Entry 1ZG5 (X-ray diffraction, 2.30 A resolution); this record covers chains D and B of the 4 polymer chains in the assembly.

== Chain D ==
Molecule: 20-nt DNA strand
Sequence (20 nucleotides; each row starts with the number of its first residue):
    21 CGTACCCCTATAGGGGTACG

== Chain B ==
Name: Nitrate/nitrite response regulator protein narL
From: Escherichia coli
Notes: fragment: DNA binding domain (residues 147-216)
UniProt: P0AF28 (NARL_ECOLI); residues 147-216 here = UniProt positions 147-216
Sequence (82 residues; row label = number of the first residue in the row):
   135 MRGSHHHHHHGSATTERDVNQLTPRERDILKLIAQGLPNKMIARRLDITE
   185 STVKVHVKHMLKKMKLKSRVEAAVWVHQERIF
Disordered / not traced: 135-150
Construct notes: expression tag (135-146); modified residue (175, 194, 198)
Modified positions: Mse135 (selenomethionine); Mse175, Mse194, Mse198 (selenomethionine; parent Met)
Swiss-Prot annotation at these positions:
  - DNA-binding region: Asn173 to Lys192 (H-T-H motif)

== Chain D / chain B interface ==
Contacting residue pairs - 13 pairs, chain D then chain B:
  DA32(D) - Pro172(B)  phosphate contact
  DA32(D) - Asn173(B)  hydrogen bond to the phosphate
  DA32(D) - Lys188(B)  base contact
  DA32(D) - Arg203(B)  salt bridge to the phosphate
  DG33(D) - Lys188(B)  hydrogen bond to the base
  DG33(D) - Val191(B)  phosphate contact
  DG33(D) - Ser202(B)  phosphate contact
  DG33(D) - Arg203(B)  salt bridge to the phosphate
  DG34(D) - Lys192(B)  base contact
  DG34(D) - Leu195(B)  phosphate contact
  DG34(D) - Lys201(B)  phosphate contact
  DG35(D) - Lys192(B)  hydrogen bond to the base
  DG36(D) - Lys192(B)  hydrogen bond to the base
Also at the interface, not in a pair above, chain D (6 interface residues in all): DT31
Also at the interface, not in a pair above, chain B (10 interface residues in all): Lys174

== Summary ==
The interface between chain D and chain B involves 6 residues on one side and 10 on the other; the contacts
include 4 hydrogen bonds and 2 salt bridges. Among the polar pairs are DG33(D)-Lys188(B), DG35(D)-Lys192(B)
and DG36(D)-Lys192(B).
Here chain D is a 20-nt DNA strand and chain B is Nitrate/nitrite response regulator protein narL (Escherichia
coli). Entry 1ZG5 (NarL complexed to narG-89 promoter palindromic tail-to-tail DNA site) was determined by
X-ray diffraction together with 1ZG1 from the same study.
